Entry 9J7S (X-ray diffraction, 2.50 A resolution); this record covers chains C and D of the 4 polymer chains in the assembly.

# Chain C (and D)
Molecule: Phospho-2-dehydro-3-deoxyheptonate aldolase
Source organism: Providencia alcalifaciens
Notes: EC 2.5.1.54; chain D of this document is another copy of the same molecule, construct and numbering; everything in this record applies to it too
Reference sequence: B6XIT1 (B6XIT1_9GAMM); residues 1-351 here = UniProt positions 1-351
Chain sequence (351 residues; each row starts with the number of its first residue):
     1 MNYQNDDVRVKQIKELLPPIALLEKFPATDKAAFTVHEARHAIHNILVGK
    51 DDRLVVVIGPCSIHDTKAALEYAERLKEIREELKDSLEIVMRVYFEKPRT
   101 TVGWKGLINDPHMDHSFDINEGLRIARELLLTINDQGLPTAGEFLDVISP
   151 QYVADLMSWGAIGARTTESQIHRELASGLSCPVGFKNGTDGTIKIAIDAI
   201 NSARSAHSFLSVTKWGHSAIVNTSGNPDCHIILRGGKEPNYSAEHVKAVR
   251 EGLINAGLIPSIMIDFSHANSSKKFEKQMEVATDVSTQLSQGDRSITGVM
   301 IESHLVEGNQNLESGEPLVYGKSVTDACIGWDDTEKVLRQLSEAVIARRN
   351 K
Disordered / not traced: 1-2, 96-117, 272-276, 306-327
Residues lining bound ligands:
  - phenylalanine (PHE), molecule 1: Asn5, Asp6, Asp7, Val10
  - phenylalanine (PHE), molecule 2: Val147, Pro150, Gln151, Ala154, Leu175, Gly178, Leu179, Ser180, Phe209, Ser211, Val212, Lys214, Val221

# Interface between chain C and chain D
Pairs across the interface (124):
  Tyr3(C) - Phe34(D)  hydrophobic
  Tyr3(C) - His37(D)
  Asn5(C) - Ala33(D)
  Asn5(C) - Val36(D)
  Asn5(C) - His37(D)  hydrogen bond
  Asn5(C) - Arg40(D)  hydrogen bond (backbone-side chain)
  Asn5(C) - Ser180(D)  hydrogen bond (backbone-side chain)
  Asp6(C) - Ser180(D)
  Asp6(C) - Lys214(D)  salt bridge
  Asp7(C) - Ser180(D)  hydrogen bond (backbone-side chain)
  Asp7(C) - Lys214(D)  salt bridge
  Val8(C) - Ser180(D)  hydrogen bond (backbone-side chain)
  Arg9(C) - Ser177(D)
  Arg9(C) - Gly178(D)
  Arg9(C) - Leu179(D)  hydrogen bond (side chain-backbone)
  Arg9(C) - Ser180(D)  hydrogen bond (side chain-backbone)
  Arg9(C) - Cys181(D)
  Arg9(C) - Thr223(D)
  Arg9(C) - Ser224(D)  hydrogen bond (backbone-backbone)
  Arg9(C) - Gly225(D)
  Arg9(C) - Asn226(D)  hydrogen bond
  Arg9(C) - Pro227(D)
  Arg9(C) - Asp228(D)  salt bridge
  Val10(C) - Gly178(D)
  Val10(C) - Val221(D)  hydrophobic
  Val10(C) - Asn222(D)
  Lys11(C) - Ala206(D)
  Lys11(C) - Asn222(D)  hydrogen bond (backbone-backbone)
  Lys11(C) - Thr223(D)  hydrogen bond (side chain-backbone)
  Lys11(C) - Ser224(D)
  Gln12(C) - Ile220(D)
  Gln12(C) - Val221(D)
  Gln12(C) - Asn222(D)  hydrogen bond (backbone-backbone)
  Ile13(C) - Ile220(D)
  Lys14(C) - Ala219(D)
  Lys14(C) - Ile220(D)  hydrogen bond (backbone-backbone)
  Glu15(C) - Ser218(D)
  Leu16(C) - Leu210(D)  hydrophobic
  Leu16(C) - His217(D)
  Leu16(C) - Ser218(D)  hydrogen bond (backbone-backbone)
  Leu16(C) - Ala219(D)
  Leu16(C) - Ile220(D)  hydrophobic
  Leu17(C) - Ser218(D)
  Pro18(C) - His217(D)
  Ala33(C) - Asn5(D)
  Phe34(C) - Tyr3(D)
  Val36(C) - Asn5(D)
  His37(C) - Tyr3(D)
  His37(C) - Asn5(D)  hydrogen bond
  Arg40(C) - Asn5(D)  hydrogen bond (side chain-backbone)
  Ile119(C) - Ile220(D)  hydrophobic
  Asp146(C) - Leu210(D)
  Ile148(C) - Leu210(D)
  Ile148(C) - Ser211(D)
  Gln151(C) - Ile13(D)
  Tyr152(C) - Ser218(D)  hydrogen bond
  Arg165(C) - Glu168(D)  hydrogen bond (side chain-backbone)
  Arg165(C) - Ser169(D)
  Arg165(C) - Gln170(D)
  Arg165(C) - Arg173(D)
  Thr166(C) - Ser169(D)
  Glu168(C) - Arg165(D)  hydrogen bond (backbone-side chain)
  Glu168(C) - Thr189(D)  hydrogen bond
  Ser169(C) - Arg165(D)
  Ser169(C) - Thr166(D)
  Gln170(C) - Arg165(D)
  Arg173(C) - Arg165(D)
  Ser177(C) - Arg9(D)
  Gly178(C) - Arg9(D)
  Gly178(C) - Val10(D)
  Leu179(C) - Arg9(D)  hydrogen bond (backbone-side chain)
  Ser180(C) - Asn5(D)  hydrogen bond (side chain-backbone)
  Ser180(C) - Asp6(D)
  Ser180(C) - Asp7(D)  hydrogen bond (side chain-backbone)
  Ser180(C) - Val8(D)  hydrogen bond (side chain-backbone)
  Ser180(C) - Arg9(D)
  Cys181(C) - Arg9(D)
  Thr189(C) - Glu168(D)  hydrogen bond
  Asp190(C) - Asp190(D)
  Ala206(C) - Lys11(D)
  Leu210(C) - Leu16(D)  hydrophobic
  Leu210(C) - Asp146(D)
  Leu210(C) - Ile148(D)
  Ser211(C) - Ile148(D)
  Val212(C) - Ile13(D)
  Val212(C) - Val212(D)  hydrophobic
  Thr213(C) - Ile13(D)
  Lys214(C) - Asp6(D)  salt bridge
  Lys214(C) - Asp7(D)  salt bridge
  Trp215(C) - His217(D)
  Gly216(C) - Gly216(D)
  Gly216(C) - His217(D)
  Gly216(C) - Ser218(D)  hydrogen bond (backbone-backbone)
  His217(C) - Glu15(D)
  His217(C) - Leu16(D)
  His217(C) - Pro18(D)
  His217(C) - Trp215(D)
  His217(C) - Gly216(D)
  Ser218(C) - Glu15(D)
  Ser218(C) - Leu16(D)  hydrogen bond (backbone-backbone)
  Ser218(C) - Leu17(D)
  Ser218(C) - Tyr152(D)  hydrogen bond
  Ser218(C) - Gly216(D)  hydrogen bond (backbone-backbone)
  Ala219(C) - Ile13(D)  hydrophobic
  Ala219(C) - Lys14(D)
  Ala219(C) - Leu16(D)
  Ile220(C) - Gln12(D)
  Ile220(C) - Ile13(D)
  Ile220(C) - Lys14(D)  hydrogen bond (backbone-backbone)
  Ile220(C) - Leu16(D)  hydrophobic
  Val221(C) - Val10(D)  hydrophobic
  Val221(C) - Gln12(D)
  Val221(C) - Ile13(D)  hydrophobic
  Asn222(C) - Val10(D)
  Asn222(C) - Lys11(D)  hydrogen bond (backbone-backbone)
  Asn222(C) - Gln12(D)  hydrogen bond (backbone-backbone)
  Thr223(C) - Arg9(D)
  Thr223(C) - Lys11(D)
  Ser224(C) - Arg9(D)  hydrogen bond (backbone-backbone)
  Ser224(C) - Lys11(D)
  Gly225(C) - Arg9(D)  hydrogen bond (backbone-side chain)
  Asn226(C) - Arg9(D)  hydrogen bond
  Pro227(C) - Arg9(D)
  Asp228(C) - Arg9(D)  salt bridge
Also at the interface, not in a pair above, chain C (64 interface residues in all): Pro19, Leu145, Ser149, Asp155, Ile171, His172
Also at the interface, not in a pair above, chain D (64 interface residues in all): Ile119, Leu145, Ser149, Gln151, Asp155, Ala164, Ile171, His172, Thr213

# In short
The chain C/chain D interface involves 64 residues from each chain, with 35 hydrogen bonds and 6 salt bridges.
Polar contacts include Asp6(C)-Lys214(D), Asp7(C)-Lys214(D) and Arg9(C)-Asp228(D). Chain C binds
phenylalanine.
Both chains are Phospho-2-dehydro-3-deoxyheptonate aldolase (Providencia alcalifaciens). Entry 9J7S (Crystal
structure of 3-deoxy-D-arabino-heptulosonate-7-phosphate synthase (DAHP synthase) from Providencia
alcalifaciens complexed with Phe) was determined by X-ray diffraction, deposited together with 9J7H.
